PDB entry 6MZB | electron microscopy, 3.40 A resolution | chains B and C of the 4 polymer chains in the assembly

# Chain B
Molecule: Rod cGMP-specific 3', 5'-cyclic phosphodiesterase subunit beta
From: Bos taurus
Notes: EC 3.1.4.35
Reference sequence: P23439 (PDE6B_BOVIN); residue numbers follow UniProt; this construct covers 1-853
Amino-acid sequence (853 residues; each row starts with the number of its first residue):
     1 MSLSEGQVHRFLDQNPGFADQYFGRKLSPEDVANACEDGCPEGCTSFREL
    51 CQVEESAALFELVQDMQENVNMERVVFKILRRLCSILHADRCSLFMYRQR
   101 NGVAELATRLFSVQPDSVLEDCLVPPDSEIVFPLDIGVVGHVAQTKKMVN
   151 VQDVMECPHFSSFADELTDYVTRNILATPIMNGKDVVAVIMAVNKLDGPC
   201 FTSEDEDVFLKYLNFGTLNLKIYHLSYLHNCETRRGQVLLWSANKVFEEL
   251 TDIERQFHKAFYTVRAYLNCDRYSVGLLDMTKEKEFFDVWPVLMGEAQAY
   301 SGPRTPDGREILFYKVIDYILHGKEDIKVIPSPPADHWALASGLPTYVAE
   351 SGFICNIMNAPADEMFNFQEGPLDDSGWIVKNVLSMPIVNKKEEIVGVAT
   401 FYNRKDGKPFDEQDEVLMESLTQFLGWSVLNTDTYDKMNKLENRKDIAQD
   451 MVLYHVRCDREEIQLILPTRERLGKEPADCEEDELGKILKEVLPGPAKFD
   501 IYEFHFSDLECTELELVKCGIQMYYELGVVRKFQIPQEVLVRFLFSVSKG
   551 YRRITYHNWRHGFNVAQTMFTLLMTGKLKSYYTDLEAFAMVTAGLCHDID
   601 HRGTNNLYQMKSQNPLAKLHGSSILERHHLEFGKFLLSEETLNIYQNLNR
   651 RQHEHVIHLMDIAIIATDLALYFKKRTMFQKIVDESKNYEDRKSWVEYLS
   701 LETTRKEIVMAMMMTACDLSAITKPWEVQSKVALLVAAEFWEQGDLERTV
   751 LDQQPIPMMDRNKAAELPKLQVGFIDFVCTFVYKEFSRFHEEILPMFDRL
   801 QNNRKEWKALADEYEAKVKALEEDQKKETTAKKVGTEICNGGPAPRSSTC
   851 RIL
Unresolved in the structure: 1-17, 825-853
Disulfide bonds: Cys84-Cys92
Bound ions: Zn2+: His561, His597
Residues lining bound ligands: guanosine-3',5'-monophosphate (35G): Arg91, Cys92, Ser93, Phe95, Phe111, Ser112, Phe132, Ile136, Gly137, Val138, Val139, Phe160, Ser161, Ala164, Thr168, Tyr170, Ile175, Met191, Val193
Swiss-Prot annotation at these positions:
  - active site: His557 (Proton donor)
  - binding site (a divalent metal cation): His561, His597, Asp598, Asp718
  - modified residue: Ser2 (N-acetylserine), Cys850 (Cysteine methyl ester)
  - lipidation: Cys850 (S-geranylgeranyl cysteine)

# Chain C
Molecule: Retinal rod rhodopsin-sensitive cGMP 3', 5'-cyclic phosphodiesterase subunit gamma
From: Bos taurus
Notes: EC 3.1.4.35
Reference sequence: P04972 (CNRG_BOVIN); residue numbers follow UniProt; this construct covers 1-87
Amino-acid sequence (87 residues; numbered 1 to 87; the number before each row is that of its first residue):
     1 MNLEPPKAEIRSATRVMGGPVTPRKGPPKFKQRQTRQFKSKPPKKGVQGF
    51 GDDIPGMEGLGTDITVICPWEAFNHLELHELAQYGII
Unresolved in the structure: 1-9, 42-71
Swiss-Prot annotation at these positions:
  - modified residue: Met1 (N-acetylmethionine)

# Interface between chain B and chain C
Contacting residue pairs - 5 pairs, chain B then chain C:
  Leu240(B) - Phe38(C)  hydrophobic
  Trp241(B) - Gln37(C)
  Trp241(B) - Phe38(C)
  Asn244(B) - Phe38(C)
  Glu248(B) - Lys41(C)  salt bridge
Interface residues without a listed pair, chain C (4 interface residues in all): Lys39

# In short
Chain B and chain C each contribute 4 residues to their interface, with 1 salt bridge. Its one salt-bridged
contact is Glu248(B)-Lys41(C). Bound to chain B: guanosine-3',5'-monophosphate. UniProt lists active-site
residue His557(B) and 4 divalent metal cation-binding residues on chain B.
Here chain B is Rod cGMP-specific 3', 5'-cyclic phosphodiesterase subunit beta and chain C is Retinal rod
rhodopsin-sensitive cGMP 3', 5'-cyclic phosphodiesterase subunit gamma, both from Bos taurus. Entry 6MZB
(Cryo-EM structure of phosphodiesterase 6) was determined by electron microscopy.
